8BEH - chains L and c of the 13 polymer chains in the assembly; structure by electron microscopy, 2.29 A resolution.

Chain L:
Name: NADH-ubiquinone oxidoreductase chain 5
Organism: Arabidopsis thaliana
Notes: EC 7.1.1.2
UniProt: P29388 (NU5M_ARATH); numbering as in UniProt (aligned over 1-669)
Sequence (669 residues; row label = number of the first residue in the row):
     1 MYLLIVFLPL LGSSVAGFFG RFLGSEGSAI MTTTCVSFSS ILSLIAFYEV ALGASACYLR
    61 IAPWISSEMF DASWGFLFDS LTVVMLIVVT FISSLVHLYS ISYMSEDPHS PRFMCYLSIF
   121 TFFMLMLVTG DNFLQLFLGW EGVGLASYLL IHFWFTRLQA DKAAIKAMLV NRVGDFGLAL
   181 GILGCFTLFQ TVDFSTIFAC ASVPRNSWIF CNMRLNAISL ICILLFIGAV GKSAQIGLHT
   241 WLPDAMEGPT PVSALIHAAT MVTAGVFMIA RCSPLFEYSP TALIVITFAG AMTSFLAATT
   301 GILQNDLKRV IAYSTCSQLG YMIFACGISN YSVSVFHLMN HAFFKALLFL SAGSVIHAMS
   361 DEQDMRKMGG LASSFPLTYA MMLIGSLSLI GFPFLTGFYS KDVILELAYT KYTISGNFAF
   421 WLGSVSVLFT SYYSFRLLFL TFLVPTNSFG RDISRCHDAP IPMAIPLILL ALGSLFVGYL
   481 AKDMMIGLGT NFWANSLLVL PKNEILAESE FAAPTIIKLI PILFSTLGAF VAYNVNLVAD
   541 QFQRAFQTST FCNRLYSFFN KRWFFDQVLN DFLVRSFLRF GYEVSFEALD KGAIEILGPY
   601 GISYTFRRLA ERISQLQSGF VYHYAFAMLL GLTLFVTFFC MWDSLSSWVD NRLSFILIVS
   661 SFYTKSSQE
Unresolved in the structure: 590-669
Construct notes: variant Phe91 (Ser in P29388), Phe288 (Ser in P29388), Leu537 (Pro in P29388)
Ligand contacts:
  - 1,2-diacyl-glycerol-3-sn-phosphate (3PH), molecule 1: Ile30, Thr33, Thr34, Ser37, Phe38, Ile41, Leu98, Ile101, Pro460, Ile461, Pro462, Ile465
  - 1,2-diacyl-glycerol-3-sn-phosphate (3PH), molecule 2: Phe295, Phe558, Phe559, Trp563
  - phosphatidylcholine (PC7; (7S)-4-hydroxy-N,N,N-trimethyl-9-oxo-7-[(palmitoyloxy)methyl]-3,5,8-trioxa-4-phosphahexacosan-1-aminium 4-oxide): Phe295, Ile302, Leu303, Val425, Leu428, Phe429, Tyr432, Val531, Val535, Asn536, Ala539, Phe542, Gln543, Phe546, Leu555, Tyr556, Phe559
  - phosphatidylglycerol (PGT; (1S)-2-{[{[(2R)-2,3-dihydroxypropyl]oxy}(hydroxy)phosphoryl]oxy}-1-[(palmitoyloxy)methyl]ethyl stearate): Leu10, Ser13, Ser14, Gly17, Phe18, His109, Arg112, Cys115, Tyr116, Ile119, Phe123, Leu145, Leu149, Phe155
  - phosphatidylethanolamine (PTY): Phe176, Phe210, Cys211, Leu215, Asn216, Ser219, Leu220, Ile223, Leu224, Phe226, Ile227, Ile236, Thr281, Val285, Ala289

Chain c:
Name: Transmembrane protein
Organism: Arabidopsis thaliana
UniProt: Q8VZT9 (Q8VZT9_ARATH); residue numbers follow UniProt; this construct covers 1-88
Sequence (88 residues; numbered 1 to 88; the number before each row is that of its first residue):
     1 MGGGDHGHGA EGGDFRAKVW SMTGGPNCRP KHWRRNTAIA MFGVFLVCIP IAKLSAKLEQ
    61 RPHMPVRPIP SQIWCKNFGT KDDYEKEH
Unresolved in the structure: 1-12
Ligand contacts: phosphatidylglycerol (PGT; (1S)-2-{[{[(2R)-2,3-dihydroxypropyl]oxy}(hydroxy)phosphoryl]oxy}-1-[(palmitoyloxy)methyl]ethyl stearate): Arg16, Ser21, Met22, Thr23, Gly24, Gly25, Pro26

How chain L and chain c interact:
Pairs across the interface (80; chain L residue first):
  Met1(L) - Ser55(c)  hydrogen bond (backbone-side chain)
  Met1(L) - Glu59(c)  hydrogen bond (backbone-side chain)
  Tyr2(L) - Ser55(c)  hydrogen bond (backbone-side chain)
  Tyr2(L) - Glu59(c)  hydrogen bond (backbone-side chain)
  Tyr2(L) - Arg61(c)  hydrogen bond
  Tyr2(L) - Ser71(c)
  Leu3(L) - Ile51(c)  hydrophobic
  Leu3(L) - Ser55(c)  hydrogen bond (backbone-side chain)
  Leu4(L) - Cys48(c)
  Leu4(L) - Ile51(c)  hydrophobic
  Leu4(L) - Ala52(c)  hydrophobic
  Leu8(L) - Cys48(c)  hydrophobic
  Leu11(L) - Val47(c)  hydrophobic
  Leu11(L) - Cys48(c)  hydrophobic
  Val15(L) - Ala40(c)  hydrophobic
  Ala16(L) - Thr23(c)
  Gly17(L) - Met22(c)
  Gly17(L) - Thr23(c)  hydrogen bond (backbone-side chain)
  Phe18(L) - Met22(c)  hydrophobic
  Phe19(L) - Met22(c)
  Gly20(L) - Met22(c)  hydrogen bond (backbone-backbone)
  Gly20(L) - Thr23(c)
  Arg21(L) - Trp20(c)
  Arg21(L) - Ser21(c)
  Arg21(L) - Met22(c)  hydrogen bond (backbone-backbone)
  Arg21(L) - Thr23(c)
  Arg21(L) - Gly24(c)
  Arg21(L) - Cys28(c)
  Arg21(L) - Pro30(c)
  Phe22(L) - Pro30(c)
  Phe22(L) - Trp33(c)
  Phe22(L) - Asn36(c)  hydrogen bond (backbone-side chain)
  Leu23(L) - Pro30(c)
  Leu23(L) - Trp33(c)
  Leu23(L) - Asn36(c)
  Leu23(L) - Thr37(c)
  Gly24(L) - Cys28(c)
  Gly24(L) - Pro30(c)
  Ser25(L) - Cys28(c)  hydrogen bond (backbone-backbone)
  Glu26(L) - Arg29(c)  salt bridge
  Glu26(L) - Trp33(c)
  Gly27(L) - Trp33(c)
  Gly27(L) - Thr37(c)
  Met31(L) - Ala40(c)
  Met31(L) - Met41(c)  hydrophobic
  Met31(L) - Val44(c)  hydrophobic
  Cys35(L) - Val44(c)  hydrophobic
  Tyr48(L) - Arg67(c)
  Glu49(L) - Arg61(c)  salt bridge
  Glu49(L) - Ile69(c)
  Glu49(L) - Pro70(c)
  Glu49(L) - Ser71(c)  hydrogen bond (side chain-backbone)
  Leu52(L) - Val66(c)
  Leu52(L) - Arg67(c)
  Gly53(L) - Pro65(c)
  Gly53(L) - Val66(c)  hydrogen bond (backbone-backbone)
  Ala54(L) - His63(c)
  Ser55(L) - Arg61(c)  hydrogen bond (backbone-side chain)
  Ser55(L) - His63(c)  hydrogen bond (side chain-backbone)
  Ala56(L) - Gln60(c)
  Ala56(L) - Arg61(c)  hydrogen bond (backbone-side chain)
  Ala56(L) - Pro62(c)
  Cys57(L) - Glu59(c)
  Cys57(L) - Gln60(c)
  Cys57(L) - Arg61(c)
  Tyr58(L) - Leu58(c)
  Tyr58(L) - Glu59(c)
  Tyr58(L) - Gln60(c)  hydrogen bond (backbone-backbone)
  Tyr58(L) - Pro62(c)
  Leu59(L) - Ser55(c)
  Leu59(L) - Leu58(c)  hydrophobic
  Arg60(L) - Leu58(c)
  Ile61(L) - Leu58(c)  hydrophobic
  Pro108(L) - Gly25(c)
  Pro108(L) - Pro26(c)
  Pro108(L) - Asn27(c)  hydrogen bond (backbone-backbone)
  His109(L) - Gly25(c)
  His109(L) - Pro26(c)
  Pro111(L) - Thr23(c)
  Arg112(L) - Thr23(c)
Other interface residues (no listed pair), chain L (42 interface residues in all): Ile30, Thr34, Ile45, Val50, Asp107
Other interface residues (no listed pair), chain c (40 interface residues in all): Arg16, Leu54, Met64, Pro68, Trp74, Phe78

In short:
Chain L and chain c form an interface of 42 and 40 residues respectively, with 18 hydrogen bonds and 2 salt
bridges. Polar contacts include Glu26(L)-Arg29(c), Glu49(L)-Arg61(c) and Met1(L)-Ser55(c).
Phosphatidylglycerol is bound between chain L and chain c. Chain L binds 1,2-diacyl-glycerol-3-sn-phosphate,
phosphatidylethanolamine and phosphatidylcholine.
Here chain L is NADH-ubiquinone oxidoreductase chain 5 and chain c is Transmembrane protein, both from
Arabidopsis thaliana. Entry 8BEH (Cryo-EM structure of the Arabidopsis thaliana I+III2 supercomplex (CI
membrane tip)) was determined by electron microscopy together with 8BED, 8BEE, 8BEF, 8BEL, 8BEP, 8BPX, 8BQ5
and 8BQ6 from the same study.
